Entry 8PP7 (electron microscopy, 2.91 A resolution); this record covers chains E and J of the 14 polymer chains in the assembly.

== Chain E ==
Protein: Histone H3 (Fragment)
From: Drosophila melanogaster
UniProtKB: A0A7L0PXJ3 (A0A7L0PXJ3_9AVES); residues 1-135 here correspond to UniProt positions 2-136 (UniProt number = residue number + 1)
Sequence (135 residues; numbered 1 to 135; the number before each row is that of its first residue):
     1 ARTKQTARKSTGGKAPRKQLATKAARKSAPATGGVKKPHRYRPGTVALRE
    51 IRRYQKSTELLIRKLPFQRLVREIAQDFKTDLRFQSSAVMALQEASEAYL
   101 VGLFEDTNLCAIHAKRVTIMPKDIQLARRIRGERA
Disordered / not traced: 1-36, 135

== Chain J ==
Molecule: 248-nt DNA strand
From: Homo sapiens
Sequence (248 nucleotides; numbered -134 to 113; the number before each row is that of its first residue; numbers below 1 keep their minus sign (DC-134 is residue -134)):
  -134 CCAAGCTTGCATGCCTGCAGGTCGACTCTAGAGATATCCCGAGTCGCTGT
   -84 TCAATAAATACACAGGATGTATATATCTGACACGTGCCTGGAGATTAGGG
   -34 AGTAATCCCCTTGGCGGTTAAAACGCGGGGGACAGCGCGTACGTGCGTTT
    16 AAGCGGTGCTAGAGCTGTCTACGACCAATTGAGCGGCCTCGGCACCGGGA
    66 TTCTCCAGGTCCGCCGCGTATAGGGTCCATCACATAAGCCCGAGATAT
Disordered / not traced: -134 to -78, 76-113

== How chain E and chain J interact ==
Pairs across the interface (21):
  Arg40(E) with DT9(J), hydrogen bond to the base; DG10(J), sugar contact
  Tyr41(E) with DT-67(J), sugar contact; DG-66(J), sugar contact; DT9(J), sugar contact; DG10(J), phosphate contact
  Pro43(E) with DT9(J), phosphate contact
  Gly44(E) with DG8(J), phosphate contact; DT9(J), hydrogen bond to the phosphate
  Thr45(E) with DT9(J), phosphate contact
  Val46(E) with DT9(J), hydrogen bond to the phosphate
  Ala47(E) with DT9(J), phosphate contact
  Arg49(E) with DG-66(J), phosphate contact; DT-65(J), salt bridge to the phosphate
  Arg63(E) with DA17(J), phosphate contact; DG18(J), salt bridge to the phosphate
  Lys64(E) with DG18(J), hydrogen bond to the phosphate
  Leu65(E) with DG18(J), hydrogen bond to the phosphate
  Pro66(E) with DA17(J), sugar contact
  Arg69(E) with DA17(J), salt bridge to the phosphate
  Arg83(E) with DG27(J), sugar contact
Interface residues without a listed pair, chain E (16 interface residues in all): His39, Arg42
Interface residues without a listed pair, chain J (10 interface residues in all): DA26

== In short ==
16 residues of chain E and 10 residues of chain J are in contact; the contacts include 5 hydrogen bonds and 3
salt bridges. Among the polar pairs are Arg40(E)-DT9(J), Gly44(E)-DT9(J) and Val46(E)-DT9(J).
Here chain E is Histone H3 (Fragment) (Drosophila melanogaster) and chain J is a 248-nt DNA strand (Homo
sapiens). Entry 8PP7 (human RYBP-PRC1 bound to mononucleosome) was determined by electron microscopy.
